PDB entry 7E2C | electron microscopy, 4.18 A resolution (low resolution: residue-level contacts below are approximate; hydrogen-bond / salt-bridge calls are withheld) | chains I and J of the 11 polymer chains in the assembly

# Chain I
Protein: Trafficking protein particle complex II-specific subunit 130
Organism: Saccharomyces cerevisiae (strain ATCC 204508 / S288c)
UniProtKB: Q03660 (TR130_YEAST); residue numbers follow UniProt; this construct covers 1-1102
Sequence (1102 residues; numbered 1 to 1102; the number before each row is that of its first residue):
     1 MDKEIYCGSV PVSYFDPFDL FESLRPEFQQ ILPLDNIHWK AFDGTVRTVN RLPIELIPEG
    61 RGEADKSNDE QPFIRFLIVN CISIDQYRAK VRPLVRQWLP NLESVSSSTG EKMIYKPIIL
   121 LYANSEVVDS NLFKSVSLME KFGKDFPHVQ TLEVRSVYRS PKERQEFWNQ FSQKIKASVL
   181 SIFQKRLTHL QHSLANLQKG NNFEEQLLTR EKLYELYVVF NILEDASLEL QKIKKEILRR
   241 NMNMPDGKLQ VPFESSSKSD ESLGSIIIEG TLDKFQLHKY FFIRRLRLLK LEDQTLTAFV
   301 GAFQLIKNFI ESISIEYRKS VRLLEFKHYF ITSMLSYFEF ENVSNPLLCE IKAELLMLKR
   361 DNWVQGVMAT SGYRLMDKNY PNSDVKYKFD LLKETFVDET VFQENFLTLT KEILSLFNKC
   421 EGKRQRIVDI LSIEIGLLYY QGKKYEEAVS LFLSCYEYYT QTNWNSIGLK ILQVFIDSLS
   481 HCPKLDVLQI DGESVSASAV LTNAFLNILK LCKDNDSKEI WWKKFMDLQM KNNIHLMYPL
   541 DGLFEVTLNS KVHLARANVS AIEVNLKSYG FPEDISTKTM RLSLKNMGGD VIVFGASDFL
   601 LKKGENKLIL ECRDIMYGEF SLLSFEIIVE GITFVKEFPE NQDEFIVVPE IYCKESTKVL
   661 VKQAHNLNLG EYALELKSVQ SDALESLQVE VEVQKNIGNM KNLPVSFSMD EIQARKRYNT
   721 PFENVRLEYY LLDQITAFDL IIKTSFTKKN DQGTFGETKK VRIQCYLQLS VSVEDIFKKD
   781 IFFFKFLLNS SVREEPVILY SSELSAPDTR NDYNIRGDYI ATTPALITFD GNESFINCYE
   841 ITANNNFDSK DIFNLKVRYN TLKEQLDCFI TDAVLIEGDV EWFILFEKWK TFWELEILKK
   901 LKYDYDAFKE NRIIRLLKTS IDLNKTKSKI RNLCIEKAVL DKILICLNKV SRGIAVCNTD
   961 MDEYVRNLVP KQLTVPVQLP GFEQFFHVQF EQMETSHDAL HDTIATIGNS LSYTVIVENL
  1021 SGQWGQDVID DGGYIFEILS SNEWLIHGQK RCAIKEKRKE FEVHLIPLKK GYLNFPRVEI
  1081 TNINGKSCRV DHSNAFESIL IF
Not modelled in the structure: 1-249, 384-392, 485-491, 531-550, 1085-1102

# Chain J
Protein: Trafficking protein particle complex II-specific subunit 120
Organism: Saccharomyces cerevisiae (strain ATCC 204508 / S288c)
UniProtKB: Q04183 (TR120_YEAST); residue numbers follow UniProt; this construct covers 1-1289
Sequence (1289 residues; numbered 1 to 1289; the number before each row is that of its first residue):
     1 MNILKHFPSY VGPSKIRTLV IPIGHWTRKE FNNAVQKLSE FNEIHLSDVT PIDSPIFTPQ
    61 GFPHGKLFFD FLTIDHDDAL ELFLYDFEPF RKTFVIIGLV NDYSDPLTNL NFMKEKYPTL
   121 ISPNLVYASS TPTKELEQTI DTMENVFASS PDMQKNIETI MCDIARNFLT ALNSYYSSYK
   181 HVTLRSPGAI GGNAVLKTTL IRQNSYTSSS SSTPMSAVQS SVSSSSKAGS VTTASKRLSS
   241 FEMTTNSLKR SASLKLATTL STSENRSQQK SLGRQMKILG NFQLLAGRYV DALNSFVDAI
   301 TTLYKVRDYL WLGSALDGIS ICFLLLSYLG LSYQIPQIVS LICPVEKLNF ESSSTGISPV
   361 DSNSKATAST TASSTPRNSI SIAAMQSPRN SIMSLSAPAL NIDVENINLP LLIKCISDKV
   421 LYYYDLSLMH NSEYAPQVVY CEFLLKTLTF MTSCYKSSEF SKDVLDNIVK NQHRALSDIP
   481 NSPMFPRFEV YFYSNKLFEL QLKEMQVEAQ IKIYSTMAEV YRLLGYKRKQ LFVLRLLMVA
   541 LLATPNKIAW HPDYRTLIDT IIELLNINES EAKINVDDPS QSTWLILQKK ILQLCIKVSR
   601 KINDFEYVAK FSSILITKYT HLLNQSEQDA LFKEYIQPSI TNESITSYWD PFILREVVIN
   661 RILDSDPTSN EIPLESDVSS LESLENRQKT QDINPQEVFN PFKRVQPTSF VSNNSTKVPI
   721 LVFLVGDKAE FTCRVQNPFK FDFTINDIQL DEEISEFCEI DRKAVSYSGP YNVKAESIRS
   781 ITLPLIIKKP TYKKIYEISC LKISILKLPL QKFDIINDSR RSNPVEEEAE YSKCIYGKLK
   841 IKILPEQPQL ELLSTSKMTR NSWMMLDGTK TDFHITVRNK SLSCAINHIK IIPMNNIEQM
   901 LKPDYWKKMP PDDLYIMEKQ LDWLSKSCVR IIKLPTVIKP NETITFDLEL DNTAVPFNFT
   961 GFDLLIEYGM SATDESCIYL KKLSIPYEVT LRRTIEVPSM DIIPLNELFS SQVENVDWIE
  1021 YVMSKIRAES NLHSRDFILL LLDFRNSWID GIKLNVQFED FTSNEYHVEA SHTSRIIVPI
  1081 KKIDYKKYNF ENTPIPRIYP GRQFIQSGLN EEQTIEMRQK FWCREHIISK LKCNWKLTTD
  1141 QSVTGSVDFN KFIEKFDHKM VYTIYPGRLF YGVQLLLDEP KVKVGEIINL KIITEPTSTC
  1201 RRKQNSTVNF LDIVIFDSKT SKILPRSNRR ILYNGSLTKP ISTTKVSEIN LEIIPIEKGR
  1261 YEFSVCISKS NNQDGIIQFD SENVILSVI
Not modelled in the structure: 1-265, 329-376, 569-581, 674-728, 831-856, 935-943
Curated features (UniProtKB/Swiss-Prot):
  - modified residue (Phosphoserine): Ser379, Ser387

# Interface between chain I and chain J
Contacting residue pairs (20):
  Ile776(I) - Asn1228(J)
  Ile776(I) - Arg1229(J)
  Asp818(I) - Asn1234(J)
  Glu833(I) - Ser1236(J)
  Ser834(I) - Ser1236(J)
  Phe835(I) - Gly1235(J)
  Phe835(I) - Ser1236(J)
  Ile836(I) - Tyr1233(J)
  Ile836(I) - Asn1234(J)
  Ile836(I) - Gly1235(J)
  Asn837(I) - Asn1234(J)
  Cys838(I) - Leu1232(J)
  Cys838(I) - Tyr1233(J)
  Cys838(I) - Asn1234(J)
  Phe908(I) - Phe1210(J)
  Phe908(I) - Asn1271(J)
  Lys909(I) - Ser1270(J)
  Thr1003(I) - Arg1230(J)
  Ile1004(I) - Arg1230(J)
  Trp1024(I) - Lys1219(J)
Other interface residues (no listed pair), chain I (15 interface residues in all): Arg816, Ile954
Other interface residues (no listed pair), chain J (17 interface residues in all): Ile1187, Ser1206, Val1208, Pro1225, Ile1254

# Summary
The interface between chain I and chain J involves 15 residues on one side and 17 on the other.
Chain I is Trafficking protein particle complex II-specific subunit 130 and chain J is Trafficking protein
particle complex II-specific subunit 120, both from Saccharomyces cerevisiae (strain ATCC 204508 / S288c); the
structure, Monomer of TRAPPII (open), was determined by electron microscopy, deposited together with 7E2D,
7E8S, 7E8T, 7E93, 7E94 and 7EA3.
